PDB entry 4ZT1 | X-ray diffraction, 1.92 A resolution | chains A and B

# Chain A (and B)
Name: Cadherin-1
Organism: Homo sapiens
Notes: chain B of this document is another copy of the same molecule, construct and numbering; everything in this record applies to it too
Reference sequence: P12830 (CADH1_HUMAN); residues 3-213 here correspond to UniProt positions 157-367 (UniProt number = residue number + 154)
Amino-acid sequence (211 residues; numbered 3 to 213; the number before each row is that of its first residue):
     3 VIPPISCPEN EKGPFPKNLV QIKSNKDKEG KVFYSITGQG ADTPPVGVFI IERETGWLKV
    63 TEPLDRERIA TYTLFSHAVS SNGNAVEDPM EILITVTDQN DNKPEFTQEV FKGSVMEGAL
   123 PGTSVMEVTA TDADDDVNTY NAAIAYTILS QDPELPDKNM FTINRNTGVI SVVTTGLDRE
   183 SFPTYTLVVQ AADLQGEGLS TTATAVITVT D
Unresolved in the structure: 3-4
Ion coordination: Ca2+ site 1: E11, E69, D100, Q101, D103, D136; Ca2+ site 2: E11, D67, E69, D103; Ca2+ site 3: N102, N104, D134, D136, N143, D195

# Chain A / chain B interface
Contacting residue pairs (23):
  S8(A) - S8(B)  hydrogen bond
  N12(A) - Y142(B)
  E13(A) - N140(B)
  K14(A) - D138(B)  hydrogen bond (side chain-backbone)
  K14(A) - V139(B)
  K14(A) - N140(B)  hydrogen bond (backbone-backbone)
  K14(A) - T141(B)
  K14(A) - Y142(B)
  D100(A) - Q101(B)  hydrogen bond (backbone-side chain)
  Q101(A) - D100(B)  hydrogen bond (side chain-backbone)
  Q101(A) - Q101(B)
  Q101(A) - N143(B)  hydrogen bond
  K105(A) - E199(B)
  D138(A) - K14(B)  salt bridge
  V139(A) - K14(B)
  N140(A) - E13(B)
  N140(A) - K14(B)  hydrogen bond (backbone-backbone)
  T141(A) - K14(B)  hydrogen bond (backbone-side chain)
  Y142(A) - N12(B)
  Y142(A) - K14(B)
  N143(A) - Q101(B)  hydrogen bond
  G200(A) - L201(B)
  L201(A) - G200(B)
Interface residues without a listed pair, chain A (21 interface residues in all): P10, G15, T99, N102, L196, E199
Interface residues without a listed pair, chain B (19 interface residues in all): P10, T99, N102, L196

# Summary
21 residues of chain A face 19 of chain B across their interface, with 9 hydrogen bonds and 1 salt bridge.
Among the polar pairs are D138(A)-K14(B), S8(A)-S8(B) and D100(A)-Q101(B). E11(A), E69(A), D100(A), Q101(A),
D103(A) and D136(A) coordinate Ca2+ site 1.
Both chains are Cadherin-1 (Homo sapiens). Entry 4ZT1 (Crystal structure of human E-Cadherin (residues 3-213)
in x-dimer conformation) was determined by X-ray diffraction together with 4ZTE from the same study.
